1HOZ - chains A and B; structure by X-ray diffraction, 1.60 A resolution.

# Chain A (and B)
Molecule: Inosine-adenosine-guanosine-preferring nucleoside hydrolase
Source organism: Trypanosoma vivax
Notes: EC 3.2.2.1; fragment: iag-nucleoside hydrolase, iag-nh; chain B of this document is another copy of the same molecule, construct and numbering; everything in this record applies to it too
UniProt: Q9GPQ4 (Q9GPQ4_TRYVI); residue numbers follow UniProt; this construct covers 2-327
Amino-acid sequence (339 residues; row label = number of the first residue in the row; note: 1 number in that range is skipped by the numbering (no residue carries it; nothing is unmodelled there); numbers below 1 keep their minus sign (Met-12 is residue -12)):
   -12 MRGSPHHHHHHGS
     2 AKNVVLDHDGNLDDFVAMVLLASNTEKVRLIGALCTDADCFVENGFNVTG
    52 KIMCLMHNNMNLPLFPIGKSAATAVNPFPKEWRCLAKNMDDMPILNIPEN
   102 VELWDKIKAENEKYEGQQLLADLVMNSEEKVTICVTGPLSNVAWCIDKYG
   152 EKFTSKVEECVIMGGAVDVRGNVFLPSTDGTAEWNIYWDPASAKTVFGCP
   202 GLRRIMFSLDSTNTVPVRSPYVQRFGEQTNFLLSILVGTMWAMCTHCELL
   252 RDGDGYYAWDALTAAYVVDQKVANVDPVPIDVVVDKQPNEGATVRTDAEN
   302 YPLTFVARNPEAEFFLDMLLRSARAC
Disordered / not traced: -12 to -2, 245-256 (chain B: -12 to -1, 245-256)
Construct notes: expression tag (-12 to 0)
Ion coordination: Ca2+: Asp10, Asp15, Thr137, Asp261 (together with glycerol)

# Chain A / chain B interface
Residue-residue contacts (48; chain A residue first):
  Lys52(A) with Gln224(B)
  Lys88(A) with Ser220(B), hydrogen bond
  Asn89(A) with Ala243(B); Met244(B)
  Asp91(A) with Gln224(B)
  Asp92(A) with Ser220(B), hydrogen bond; Val223(B); Gln224(B); Ala243(B)
  Met93(A) with Thr240(B); Ala243(B)
  Pro94(A) with Phe226(B); Gly227(B); Thr230(B); Ser235(B); Ile236(B); Gly239(B); Thr240(B)
  Asn97(A) with Gln224(B); Gly227(B)
  Ile98(A) with Gly227(B); Thr230(B)
  Pro99(A) with Gly227(B); Glu228(B)
  Ser220(A) with Asp92(B), hydrogen bond
  Val223(A) with Asp92(B)
  Gln224(A) with Lys52(B); Asp91(B); Asp92(B); Asn97(B)
  Gly227(A) with Pro94(B); Asn97(B); Ile98(B); Pro99(B)
  Glu228(A) with Pro99(B)
  Thr230(A) with Pro94(B); Ile98(B)
  Ser235(A) with Pro94(B)
  Ile236(A) with Pro94(B); Ile236(B), hydrophobic
  Gly239(A) with Pro94(B)
  Thr240(A) with Met93(B); Pro94(B); Thr240(B)
  Ala243(A) with Asn89(B); Asp92(B); Met93(B)
  Met244(A) with Asn89(B)
Also at the interface, not in a pair above, chain A (24 interface residues in all): Ile95, Phe226
Also at the interface, not in a pair above, chain B (23 interface residues in all): Ile95

# Summary
Chain A and chain B form an interface of 24 and 23 residues respectively; the contacts include 3 hydrogen
bonds. Among the polar pairs are Lys88(A)-Ser220(B) and Asp92(A)-Ser220(B). Asp10(A), Asp15(A), Thr137(A) and
Asp261(A) coordinate Ca2+.
Both chains are Inosine-adenosine-guanosine-preferring nucleoside hydrolase (Trypanosoma vivax). Entry 1HOZ
(Crystal structure of an inosine-adenosine-guanosine-preferring nucleoside hydrolase from trypanosoma vivax)
was determined by X-ray diffraction together with 1HP0 from the same study.
